Entry 2LSV (solution NMR); this record covers chains A and B.

Chain A:
Name: TPR repeat-containing protein associated with Hsp90
Source organism: Saccharomyces cerevisiae
UniProt: P25638 (TAH1_YEAST); residue numbers follow UniProt; this construct covers 2-111
Chain sequence (110 residues; numbered 2 to 111; the number before each row is that of its first residue):
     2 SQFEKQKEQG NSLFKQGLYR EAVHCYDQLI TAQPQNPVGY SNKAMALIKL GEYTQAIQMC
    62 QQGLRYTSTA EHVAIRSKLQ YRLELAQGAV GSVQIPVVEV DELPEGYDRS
Curated features (UniProtKB/Swiss-Prot):
  - modified residue: Ser-2 (N-acetylserine)
Reported in the primary citation:
  - specificity-determining residues: Tyr-82
  - contacts within the chain: Val-39/Ile-76, Ile-49/Leu-86, Leu-65/Leu-80, Ile-58/Leu-84, Ile-58/Val-91
  - conformationally variable residues (helix shift): Leu-86
  - mutagenesis - R77A, E85A: unchanged binding to ATP-dependent molecular chaperone HSP82 (chain B)
  - mutagenesis - K79A, Y82A, R83A: unchanged binding to Pih1

Chain B:
Name: ATP-dependent molecular chaperone HSP82
Notes: fragment: C-terminal tail
UniProt: P02829 (HSP82_YEAST); residues 701-709 here = UniProt positions 701-709
Chain sequence (9 residues; numbered 701 to 709; the number before each row is that of its first residue):
   701 ADTEMEEVD
Curated features (UniProtKB/Swiss-Prot):
  - motif: Met-705 to Asp-709 (TPR repeat-binding)
Reported in the primary citation:
  - specificity-determining residues: Met-705
  - mutagenesis - D702A, T703A: unchanged binding to TPR repeat-containing protein associated with Hsp90 (chain A)

How chain A and chain B interact:
Contacting residue pairs (27; chain A residue first):
  Lys-8(A) / Val-708(B)
  Lys-8(A) / Asp-709(B)
  Glu-9(A) / Asp-709(B)
  Asn-12(A) / Val-708(B)
  Asn-12(A) / Asp-709(B)
  Phe-15(A) / Glu-706(B)
  Phe-15(A) / Val-708(B)
  Lys-16(A) / Glu-707(B)
  Tyr-27(A) / Val-708(B)
  Val-39(A) / Asp-709(B)
  Ser-42(A) / Val-708(B)
  Asn-43(A) / Val-708(B)
  Asn-43(A) / Asp-709(B)
  Met-46(A) / Met-705(B)
  Lys-50(A) / Glu-706(B)
  Ala-75(A) / Asp-709(B)
  Ile-76(A) / Val-708(B)
  Ile-76(A) / Asp-709(B)
  Ser-78(A) / Met-705(B)
  Lys-79(A) / Glu-704(B)
  Lys-79(A) / Met-705(B)
  Lys-79(A) / Glu-707(B)
  Lys-79(A) / Val-708(B)
  Lys-79(A) / Asp-709(B)
  Tyr-82(A) / Met-705(B)
  Arg-83(A) / Met-705(B)
  Arg-83(A) / Glu-707(B)
Interface features reported in the paper:
  - residue pairs: Lys-8(A)/Asp-709(B), Lys-8(A)/Val-708(B) (hydrophobic contact), Phe-15(A)/Val-708(B) (hydrophobic contact), Asn-43(A)/Asp-709(B), Lys-79(A)/Asp-709(B), Lys-79(A)/Val-708(B) (hydrogen bond), Lys-79(A)/Met-705(B), Lys-79(A)/Glu-704(B), Tyr-82(A)/Met-705(B), Arg-83(A)/Met-705(B) (hydrogen bond), Arg-83(A)/Glu-707(B) (hydrogen bond), Glu-706(B)/Lys-50(A) (salt bridge), Glu-707(B)/Lys-16(A) (salt bridge), Asp-709(B)/Asn-12(A) (hydrogen bond)
  - hot spots on chain A (mutagenesis) - K79A: abolished binding to ATP-dependent molecular chaperone HSP82 (chain B)
  - hot spots on chain A (mutagenesis) - R83A: abolished binding to Hsp90
  - hot spots on chain B (mutagenesis) - D709A: abolished binding to TPR repeat-containing protein associated with Hsp90 (chain A)
  - hot spots on chain B (mutagenesis) - V708A: decreased binding to TPR repeat-containing protein associated with Hsp90 (chain A)

Overview:
The interface between chain A and chain B involves 17 residues on one side and 6 on the other. The paper
describes contacts between Lys-8(A) and Asp-709(B), Asn-43(A) and Asp-709(B) and Lys-79(A) and Asp-709(B)
among others; hydrophobic contacts between Lys-8(A) and Val-708(B) and Phe-15(A) and Val-708(B); hydrogen
bonds between Lys-79(A) and Val-708(B), Arg-83(A) and Met-705(B) and Arg-83(A) and Glu-707(B) among others.
From the paper: K79A of chain A abolishes binding to ATP-dependent molecular chaperone HSP82 (chain B);
specificity determinants Tyr-82(A) and Met-705(B); 9 substitutions were tested in all.
Chain A is TPR repeat-containing protein associated with Hsp90 (Saccharomyces cerevisiae) and chain B is
ATP-dependent molecular chaperone HSP82; the structure, The NMR high resolution structure of yeast Tah1 in
complex with the Hsp90 C-terminal tail, was determined by solution NMR.
